PDB entry 1RY8 | X-ray diffraction, 1.69 A resolution | chain A

== Chain A ==
Protein: Aldo-keto reductase family 1 member C3
From: Homo sapiens
Notes: EC 1.1.1.-, 1.3.1.20, 1.1.1.188
Reference sequence: P42330 (AK1C3_HUMAN); residues 1-323 here = UniProt positions 1-323
Amino-acid sequence (323 residues; row label = number of the first residue in the row):
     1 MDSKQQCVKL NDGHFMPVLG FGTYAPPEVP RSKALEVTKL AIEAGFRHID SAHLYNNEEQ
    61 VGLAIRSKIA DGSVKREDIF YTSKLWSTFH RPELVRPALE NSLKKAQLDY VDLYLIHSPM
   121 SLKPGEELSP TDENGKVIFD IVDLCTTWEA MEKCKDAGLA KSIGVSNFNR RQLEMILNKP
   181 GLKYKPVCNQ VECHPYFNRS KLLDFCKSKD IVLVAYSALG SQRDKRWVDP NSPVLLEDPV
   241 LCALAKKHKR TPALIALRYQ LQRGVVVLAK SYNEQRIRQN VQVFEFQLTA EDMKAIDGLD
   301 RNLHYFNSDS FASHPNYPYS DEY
Disordered / not traced: 1-4
UniProt features mapped onto this chain:
  - active site: Tyr-55 (Proton donor)
  - binding site (NADP(+)): Thr-23, Tyr-24, Asp-50, Ser-166, Asn-167, Gln-190, Tyr-216 to Gln-222, Lys-270 to Tyr-272, Arg-276 to Asn-280
  - binding site (substrate): His-117
  - site: Leu-54 (Important for substrate specificity), Lys-84 (Lowers pKa of active site Tyr), Trp-227 (Involved in ligand recognition and product release), Phe-306 (Involved in ligand recognition and product release)
  - natural variant: Gln-5 (H5Q: this construct carries the variant), Met-175 (M175I: No effect on 17beta-HSD activity)
  - mutagenesis: Lys-75 (K75E: No effect on 17beta-HSD activity), Arg-226 (R226P: Decreases in the retinaldehyde reductase activity. 3-fold decrease in the kcat value, whereas the KM value does not vary; R226Q: Decrease in the retinaldehyde reductase activity ...)

== In short ==
Curated annotation (UniProt) lists active-site residue Tyr-55, 21 NADP+-binding residues, substrate-binding
residue His-117 and 2 mutagenesis sites.
Chain A is Aldo-keto reductase family 1 member C3 (Homo sapiens); the structure, Prostaglandin F synthase
complexed with NADPH and rutin, was determined by X-ray diffraction together with 1RY0 from the same study.
